3WS6 - chains A and E of the 3 polymer chains in the assembly; structure by X-ray diffraction, 1.98 A resolution.

# Chain A
Name: H-2 class I histocompatibility antigen, D-B alpha chain
Organism: Mus musculus
Notes: fragment: extracellular domain
UniProtKB: P01899 (HA11_MOUSE); residues 26-300 here = UniProt positions 26-300
Amino-acid sequence (275 residues; row label = number of the first residue in the row):
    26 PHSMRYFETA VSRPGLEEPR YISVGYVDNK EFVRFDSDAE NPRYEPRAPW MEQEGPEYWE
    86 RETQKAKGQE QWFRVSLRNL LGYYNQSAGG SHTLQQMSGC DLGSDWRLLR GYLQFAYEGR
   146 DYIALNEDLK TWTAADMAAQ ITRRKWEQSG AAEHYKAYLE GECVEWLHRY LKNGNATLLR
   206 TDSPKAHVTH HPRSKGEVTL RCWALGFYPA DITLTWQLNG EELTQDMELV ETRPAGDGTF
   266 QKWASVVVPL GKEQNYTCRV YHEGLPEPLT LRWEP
Not modelled in the structure: 250-251
Cystine bridges: C125-C188, C227-C283
Ion coordination: Zn2+: E292 (together with imidazole)

# Chain E
Name: Mimotope 9-mer peptide
Amino-acid sequence (9 residues; row label = number of the first residue in the row):
     1 YAIENYLEL

# Chain A / chain E interface
Contacting residue pairs - 50 pairs, chain A then chain E:
  Y31(A) - Y1(E)  hydrogen bond (side chain-backbone)
  Y31(A) - A2(E)  hydrogen bond (side chain-backbone)
  E33(A) - I3(E)
  Y69(A) - A2(E)
  Y83(A) - Y1(E)
  R86(A) - Y1(E)
  E87(A) - Y1(E)
  E87(A) - A2(E)  hydrogen bond (side chain-backbone)
  K90(A) - Y1(E)
  K90(A) - A2(E)  hydrogen bond (side chain-backbone)
  K90(A) - E4(E)
  Q94(A) - I3(E)
  Q94(A) - E4(E)
  Q94(A) - N5(E)  hydrogen bond (side chain-backbone)
  W97(A) - N5(E)
  W97(A) - Y6(E)  hydrogen bond (side chain-backbone)
  W97(A) - L7(E)  hydrogen bond (side chain-backbone)
  W97(A) - E8(E)
  W97(A) - L9(E)  hydrophobic
  V100(A) - E8(E)
  S101(A) - E8(E)
  S101(A) - L9(E)  hydrogen bond (side chain-backbone)
  N104(A) - L9(E)  hydrogen bond (side chain-backbone)
  L105(A) - L9(E)  hydrophobic
  Y108(A) - L9(E)  hydrogen bond (side chain-backbone)
  L119(A) - L9(E)  hydrophobic
  Q121(A) - I3(E)
  Q121(A) - N5(E)  hydrogen bond
  S123(A) - I3(E)
  T167(A) - L9(E)  hydrogen bond (side chain-backbone)
  K170(A) - L7(E)
  K170(A) - E8(E)
  K170(A) - L9(E)  hydrogen bond (side chain-backbone)
  W171(A) - L7(E)  hydrogen bond (side chain-backbone)
  W171(A) - E8(E)  hydrogen bond (side chain-backbone)
  W171(A) - L9(E)  hydrophobic
  S174(A) - Y6(E)
  S174(A) - L7(E)
  A176(A) - Y6(E)  hydrophobic
  H179(A) - E4(E)  hydrogen bond (side chain-backbone)
  H179(A) - Y6(E)
  Y180(A) - I3(E)  hydrophobic
  Y180(A) - N5(E)
  Y180(A) - Y6(E)  hydrogen bond (side chain-backbone)
  Y183(A) - Y1(E)  hydrogen bond (side chain-backbone)
  Y183(A) - A2(E)
  Y183(A) - I3(E)
  E187(A) - Y1(E)
  W191(A) - Y1(E)
  Y195(A) - Y1(E)  hydrogen bond (side chain-backbone)
Interface residues without a listed pair, chain A (34 interface residues in all): M29, F57, F98, L138, F140, Y147

# In short
Chain A and chain E form an interface of 34 and 9 residues respectively; the contacts include 19 hydrogen
bonds. Polar contacts include Y31(A)-Y1(E), Y31(A)-A2(E) and E87(A)-A2(E).
Here chain A is H-2 class I histocompatibility antigen, D-B alpha chain (Mus musculus) and chain E is Mimotope
9-mer peptide. Entry 3WS6 (Crystal Structure of H-2D in complex with a mimotopic peptide) was determined by
X-ray diffraction, deposited together with 3WS3.
